8P3L - chains A and D; structure by X-ray diffraction, 1.80 A resolution.

# Chain A (and D)
Name: Twin-arginine translocation signal domain-containing protein
Source organism: Thioalkalivibrio paradoxus ARh 1
Notes: chain D of this document is another copy of the same molecule, construct and numbering; everything in this record applies to it too
UniProtKB: W0DP94 (W0DP94_9GAMM); residues 82-548 here = UniProt positions 82-548
Chain sequence (494 residues; row label = number of the first residue in the row):
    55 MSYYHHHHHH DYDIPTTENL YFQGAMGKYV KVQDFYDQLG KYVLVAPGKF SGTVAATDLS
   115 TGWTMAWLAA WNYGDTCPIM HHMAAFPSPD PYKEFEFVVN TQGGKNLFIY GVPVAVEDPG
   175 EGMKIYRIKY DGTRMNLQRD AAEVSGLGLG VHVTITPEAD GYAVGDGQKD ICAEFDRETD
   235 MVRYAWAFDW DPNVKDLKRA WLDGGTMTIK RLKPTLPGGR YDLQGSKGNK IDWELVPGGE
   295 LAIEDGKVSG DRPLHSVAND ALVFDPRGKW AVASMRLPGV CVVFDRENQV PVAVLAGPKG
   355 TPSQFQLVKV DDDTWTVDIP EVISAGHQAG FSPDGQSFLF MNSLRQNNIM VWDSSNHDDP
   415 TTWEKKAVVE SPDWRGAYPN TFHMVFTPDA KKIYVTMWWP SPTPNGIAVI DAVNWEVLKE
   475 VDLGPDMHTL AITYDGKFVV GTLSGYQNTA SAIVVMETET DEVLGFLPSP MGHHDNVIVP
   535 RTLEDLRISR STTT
Not modelled in the structure: 55-81
Differences from the reference sequence: initiating methionine (55); expression tag (56-81); engineered mutation Ala169 (Thr in W0DP94)

# How chain A and chain D interact
Pairs across the interface (136; chain A residue first):
  Tyr83(A) - Gln92(D)
  Tyr83(A) - Phe492(D)  hydrophobic
  Tyr83(A) - Glu511(D)
  Tyr83(A) - Glu513(D)  hydrogen bond
  Tyr83(A) - Leu518(D)  hydrophobic
  Val84(A) - Phe89(D)
  Val84(A) - Gln92(D)  hydrogen bond (backbone-side chain)
  Val84(A) - Leu518(D)
  Lys85(A) - Leu518(D)
  Val86(A) - Phe89(D)
  Val86(A) - Leu518(D)  hydrogen bond (backbone-backbone)
  Val86(A) - Gly519(D)
  Val86(A) - Phe520(D)
  Phe89(A) - Val84(D)
  Phe89(A) - Val86(D)  hydrophobic
  Tyr90(A) - Phe520(D)  hydrogen bond (side chain-backbone)
  Tyr90(A) - Leu521(D)
  Tyr90(A) - Pro522(D)
  Gln92(A) - Tyr83(D)
  Gln92(A) - Val84(D)  hydrogen bond (side chain-backbone)
  Gly102(A) - Trp121(D)
  Phe104(A) - Trp121(D)
  Phe104(A) - Ala123(D)
  Phe104(A) - Trp125(D)  hydrogen bond (backbone-side chain)
  Phe104(A) - Asn126(D)
  Ser105(A) - Thr107(D)
  Ser105(A) - Trp121(D)
  Ser105(A) - Ala123(D)
  Ser105(A) - Trp125(D)
  Gly106(A) - Trp125(D)
  Thr107(A) - Ser105(D)
  Ala109(A) - Pro524(D)  hydrophobic
  Gly116(A) - Phe520(D)
  Gly116(A) - Leu521(D)
  Gly116(A) - Pro522(D)
  Trp117(A) - Pro479(D)
  Trp117(A) - Leu497(D)  hydrophobic
  Trp117(A) - Ala504(D)  hydrophobic
  Trp117(A) - Ser505(D)
  Trp117(A) - Ala506(D)
  Trp117(A) - Phe520(D)
  Thr118(A) - Ala504(D)
  Thr118(A) - Ser505(D)  hydrogen bond (backbone-backbone)
  Thr118(A) - Pro522(D)
  Thr118(A) - Ser523(D)  hydrogen bond (side chain-backbone)
  Thr118(A) - Pro524(D)
  Met119(A) - Thr503(D)
  Met119(A) - Ala504(D)  hydrogen bond (backbone-backbone)
  Ala120(A) - Asn502(D)
  Ala120(A) - Thr503(D)
  Trp121(A) - Ser105(D)
  Trp121(A) - Gln501(D)
  Trp121(A) - Ser505(D)  hydrogen bond
  Trp121(A) - Pro524(D)
  Trp121(A) - Met525(D)  hydrogen bond (side chain-backbone)
  Trp121(A) - Gly526(D)
  Ala123(A) - Phe104(D)
  Ala123(A) - Ser105(D)
  Trp125(A) - Phe104(D)  hydrogen bond (side chain-backbone)
  Trp125(A) - Ser105(D)
  Trp125(A) - Thr130(D)
  Trp125(A) - Cys131(D)  hydrophobic
  Trp125(A) - Pro132(D)
  Trp125(A) - Leu161(D)  hydrophobic
  Trp125(A) - Val170(D)
  Asn126(A) - Phe104(D)  hydrogen bond (side chain-backbone)
  Asn126(A) - Val166(D)
  Asn126(A) - Val168(D)
  Asn126(A) - Ala169(D)  hydrogen bond (backbone-backbone)
  Asn126(A) - Val170(D)
  Tyr127(A) - Val166(D)
  Tyr127(A) - Pro167(D)
  Tyr127(A) - Ala169(D)  hydrophobic
  Cys131(A) - Trp125(D)  hydrophobic
  Pro132(A) - Trp125(D)
  Ile133(A) - Trp125(D)  hydrophobic
  Leu161(A) - Trp125(D)  hydrophobic
  Val166(A) - Asn126(D)
  Pro167(A) - Tyr127(D)
  Val168(A) - Asn126(D)
  Ala169(A) - Asn126(D)  hydrogen bond (backbone-backbone)
  Ala169(A) - Tyr127(D)
  Ala169(A) - Gly128(D)  hydrogen bond (backbone-backbone)
  Val170(A) - Trp125(D)
  Val170(A) - Asn126(D)
  Val170(A) - Gly128(D)
  Thr187(A) - Asn502(D)
  Thr187(A) - Thr503(D)  hydrogen bond (backbone-side chain)
  Arg188(A) - Asn502(D)  hydrogen bond
  Leu477(A) - Trp117(D)
  Pro479(A) - Trp117(D)
  Phe492(A) - Tyr83(D)  hydrophobic
  Leu497(A) - Trp117(D)  hydrophobic
  Gln501(A) - Trp121(D)
  Asn502(A) - Ala120(D)
  Asn502(A) - Thr187(D)
  Asn502(A) - Arg188(D)
  Thr503(A) - Met119(D)
  Thr503(A) - Thr187(D)  hydrogen bond (side chain-backbone)
  Ala504(A) - Trp117(D)  hydrophobic
  Ala504(A) - Thr118(D)
  Ala504(A) - Met119(D)  hydrogen bond (backbone-backbone)
  Ser505(A) - Trp117(D)
  Ser505(A) - Thr118(D)  hydrogen bond (backbone-backbone)
  Ser505(A) - Trp121(D)  hydrogen bond
  Ala506(A) - Trp117(D)  hydrophobic
  Glu511(A) - Tyr83(D)
  Glu513(A) - Tyr83(D)
  Leu518(A) - Val84(D)
  Leu518(A) - Lys85(D)
  Leu518(A) - Val86(D)  hydrogen bond (backbone-backbone)
  Leu518(A) - Gln87(D)
  Gly519(A) - Val86(D)
  Phe520(A) - Val86(D)
  Phe520(A) - Tyr90(D)  hydrogen bond (backbone-side chain)
  Phe520(A) - Thr115(D)
  Phe520(A) - Gly116(D)
  Phe520(A) - Trp117(D)  hydrophobic
  Leu521(A) - Val86(D)  hydrophobic
  Leu521(A) - Tyr90(D)
  Leu521(A) - Gly116(D)
  Leu521(A) - Pro522(D)  hydrophobic
  Pro522(A) - Tyr90(D)
  Pro522(A) - Thr111(D)
  Pro522(A) - Gly116(D)
  Pro522(A) - Thr118(D)
  Pro522(A) - Pro522(D)
  Ser523(A) - Thr118(D)  hydrogen bond (backbone-side chain)
  Pro524(A) - Ala109(D)  hydrophobic
  Pro524(A) - Thr118(D)
  Pro524(A) - Trp121(D)
  Pro524(A) - Pro524(D)
  Pro524(A) - Met525(D)  hydrophobic
  Met525(A) - Trp121(D)  hydrogen bond (backbone-side chain)
  Met525(A) - Pro524(D)  hydrophobic
  Gly526(A) - Trp121(D)
Also at the interface, not in a pair above, chain A (65 interface residues in all): Lys82, Gln87, Asp88, Thr111, Thr115, Gly128, Thr130, Met189, Gly478, Glu516
Also at the interface, not in a pair above, chain D (65 interface residues in all): Asp88, Gly102, Gly106, Ile133, Met189, Leu477, Gly478, Lys491, Val517

# In short
Chain A and chain D each contribute 65 residues to their interface; the contacts include 26 hydrogen bonds.
Polar pairs include Tyr83(A)-Glu513(D), Val84(A)-Gln92(D) and Tyr90(A)-Phe520(D).
Chain A and chain D are both Twin-arginine translocation signal domain-containing protein (Thioalkalivibrio
paradoxus ARh 1); the structure, The structure of thiocyanate dehydrogenase mutant form with Thr 169 replaced
by Ala from Thioalkalivibrio paradoxus, was determined by X-ray diffraction.
